PDB entry 6W43 | X-ray diffraction, 1.99 A resolution | chains A and D of the 4 polymer chains in the assembly

== Chain A ==
Name: DNA-(apurinic or apyrimidinic site) lyase
Organism: Homo sapiens
Notes: EC 3.1.-.-, 4.2.99.18
Reference sequence: P27695 (APEX1_HUMAN); residues 43-318 here = UniProt positions 43-318
Sequence (276 residues; numbered 43 to 318; the number before each row is that of its first residue):
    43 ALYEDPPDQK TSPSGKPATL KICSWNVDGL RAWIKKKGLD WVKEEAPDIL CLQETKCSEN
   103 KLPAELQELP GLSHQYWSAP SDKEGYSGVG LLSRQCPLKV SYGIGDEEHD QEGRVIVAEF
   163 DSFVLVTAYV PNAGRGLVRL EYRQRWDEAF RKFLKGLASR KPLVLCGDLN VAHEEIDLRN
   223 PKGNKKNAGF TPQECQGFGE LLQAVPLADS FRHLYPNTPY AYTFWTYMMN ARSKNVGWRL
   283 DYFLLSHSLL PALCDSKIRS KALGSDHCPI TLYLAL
Differences from the reference sequence: engineered mutation Cys-237 (Arg in P27695)

== Chain D ==
Molecule: 11-nt DNA strand
Sequence (11 nucleotides; row label = number of the first residue in the row):
     1 XCGACGGATC C
Modified positions: 3DR (1',2'-dideoxyribofuranose-5'-phosphate) at position 1

== Interface between chain A and chain D ==
Pairs across the interface (27):
  Asn-68(A) with 3DR_1(D), phosphate contact
  Glu-96(A) with 3DR_1(D), phosphate contact
  Tyr-171(A) with 3DR_1(D), hydrogen bond to the phosphate
  Asn-174(A) with 3DR_1(D), hydrogen bond to the sugar
  Arg-177(A) with DC2(D), base contact
  Asp-210(A) with 3DR_1(D), phosphate contact
  Asn-212(A) with 3DR_1(D), hydrogen bond to the phosphate
  Asn-222(A) with DG3(D), hydrogen bond to the phosphate
  Asn-226(A) with DC2(D), sugar contact; DG3(D), hydrogen bond to the phosphate
  Asn-229(A) with DC2(D), base contact
  Ala-230(A) with 3DR_1(D), sugar contact
  Gly-231(A) with 3DR_1(D), sugar contact
  Phe-266(A) with 3DR_1(D), sugar contact; DC2(D), phosphate contact
  Thr-268(A) with DC2(D), phosphate contact; DG3(D), sugar contact
  Met-270(A) with DC2(D), base contact
  Met-271(A) with DG3(D), sugar contact; DA4(D), sugar contact
  Lys-276(A) with DA4(D), salt bridge to the phosphate
  Val-278(A) with DG3(D), phosphate contact
  Trp-280(A) with 3DR_1(D), sugar contact; DC2(D), sugar contact; DG3(D), hydrogen bond to the phosphate
  Leu-282(A) with 3DR_1(D), phosphate contact
  His-309(A) with 3DR_1(D), salt bridge to the phosphate
Interface residues without a listed pair, chain A (22 interface residues in all): Ala-273

== Summary ==
22 residues of chain A and 4 residues of chain D are in contact; the contacts include 6 hydrogen bonds and 2
salt bridges. Among the polar pairs are Asn-174(A)/3DR_1(D), Tyr-171(A)/3DR_1(D) and Asn-212(A)/3DR_1(D).
Chain A is DNA-(apurinic or apyrimidinic site) lyase (Homo sapiens) and chain D is an 11-nt DNA strand; the
structure, APE1 AP-endonuclease product complex R237C, was determined by X-ray diffraction together with 6W0Q,
6W2P, 6W3L, 6W3N, 6W3Q and 6W3U from the same study.
